PDB entry 4QVQ | X-ray diffraction, 2.60 A resolution | chains S and T of the 28 polymer chains in the assembly

Chain S:
Protein: Proteasome subunit alpha type-6
Organism: Saccharomyces cerevisiae
Notes: EC 3.4.25.1
UniProt: P40302 (PSA6_YEAST); residues 0-233 here correspond to UniProt positions 1-234 (UniProt number = residue number + 1)
Sequence (234 residues; each row starts with the number of its first residue; numbering starts at 0):
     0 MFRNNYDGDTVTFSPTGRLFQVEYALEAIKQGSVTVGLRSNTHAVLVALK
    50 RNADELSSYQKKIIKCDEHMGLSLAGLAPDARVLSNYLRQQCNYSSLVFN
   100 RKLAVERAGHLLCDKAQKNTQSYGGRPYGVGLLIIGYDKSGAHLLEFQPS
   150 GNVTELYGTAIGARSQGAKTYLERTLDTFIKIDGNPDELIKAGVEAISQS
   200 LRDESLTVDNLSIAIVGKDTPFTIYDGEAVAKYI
Unresolved in the structure: 0-2
Curated features (UniProtKB/Swiss-Prot):
  - modified residue: Ser13 (Phosphoserine)
  - cross-link: Lys190 (Glycyl lysine isopeptide (Lys-Gly) (interchain with G-Cter in ubiquitin))

Chain T:
Protein: Probable proteasome subunit alpha type-7
Organism: Saccharomyces cerevisiae
Notes: EC 3.4.25.1
UniProt: P21242 (PSA7_YEAST); residues -3 to 284 here correspond to UniProt positions 1-288 (UniProt number = residue number + 4)
Sequence (288 residues; row label = number of the first residue in the row; numbers below 1 keep their minus sign (Met-3 is residue -3)):
    -3 MTSIGTGYDLSNSVFSPDGRNFQVEYAVKAVENGTTSIGIKCNDGVVFAV
    47 EKLITSKLLVPQKNVKIQVVDRHIGCVYSGLIPDGRHLVNRGREEAASFK
    97 KLYKTPIPIPAFADRLGQYVQAHTLYNSVRPFGVSTIFGGVDKNGAHLYM
   147 LEPSGSYWGYKGAATGKGRQSAKAELEKLVDHHPEGLSAREAVKQAAKII
   197 YLAHEDNKEKDFELEISWCSLSETNGLHKFVKGDLLQEAIDFAQKEINGD
   247 DDEDEDDSDNVMSSDDENAPVATNANATTDQEGDIHLE
Unresolved in the structure: -3 to 1, 245-284
Curated features (UniProtKB/Swiss-Prot):
  - modified residue: Thr-2 (N-acetylthreonine)

How chain S and chain T interact:
Residue-residue contacts - 63 pairs, chain S then chain T:
  Asn4(S) with Leu6(T)
  Tyr5(S) with Asp5(T), hydrogen bond; Leu6(T), hydrophobic
  Thr9(S) with Arg126(T)
  Val10(S) with Gln19(T); Asn123(T); Ser124(T); Val125(T); Arg126(T)
  Thr11(S) with Leu6(T); Gln19(T)
  Phe12(S) with Gln19(T), hydrogen bond (backbone-side chain); Tyr22(T), hydrophobic; Ala23(T), hydrophobic; Arg126(T); Pro127(T)
  Ser13(S) with Tyr22(T)
  Pro14(S) with Tyr22(T), hydrophobic; Lys25(T)
  Thr15(S) with Lys25(T)
  Gly16(S) with Tyr22(T); Lys25(T); Ala26(T)
  Leu18(S) with Leu77(T), hydrophobic; Arg126(T)
  His109(S) with Arg82(T)
  Cys112(S) with Arg82(T)
  Asp113(S) with Arg82(T), salt bridge; Asn86(T)
  Gln116(S) with Pro79(T); Asp80(T); His83(T), hydrogen bond; Arg126(T)
  Thr119(S) with Arg126(T), hydrogen bond (backbone-side chain)
  Gln120(S) with His119(T); Val125(T); Arg126(T), hydrogen bond (backbone-backbone); Pro127(T); Phe128(T)
  Ser121(S) with Ser124(T)
  Tyr122(S) with Ser124(T), hydrogen bond (backbone-backbone)
  Ser149(S) with Pro79(T)
  Gly150(S) with Pro79(T)
  Asn151(S) with Ile78(T); Pro79(T)
  Thr153(S) with Leu55(T); Asn60(T)
  Glu154(S) with Val56(T); Lys59(T); Asn60(T), hydrogen bond (backbone-side chain)
  Leu155(S) with Leu54(T); Leu55(T), hydrophobic; Val56(T)
  Tyr156(S) with Leu54(T), hydrogen bond (backbone-backbone); Leu55(T); Val56(T); Pro57(T)
  Gly157(S) with Leu54(T)
  Lys168(S) with Leu54(T)
  Leu171(S) with Leu54(T)
  Glu172(S) with Ser52(T), hydrogen bond; Lys53(T)
  Leu175(S) with Lys53(T)
Also at the interface, not in a pair above, chain S (35 interface residues in all): Arg38, Glu105, Lys117, Val152
Also at the interface, not in a pair above, chain T (30 interface residues in all): Gly129

In short:
35 residues of chain S and 30 residues of chain T are in contact; the contacts include 9 hydrogen bonds and 1
salt bridge. Polar pairs include Asp113(S)-Arg82(T), Tyr5(S)-Asp5(T) and Phe12(S)-Gln19(T).
Here chain S is Proteasome subunit alpha type-6 and chain T is Probable proteasome subunit alpha type-7, both
from Saccharomyces cerevisiae. Entry 4QVQ (yCP beta5-M45I mutant in complex with bortezomib) was determined by
X-ray diffraction, deposited together with 4QUX, 4QUY, 4QV0, 4QV1, 4QV3, 4QV4 and 42 further entries.
